Entry 5Z23 (X-ray diffraction, 2.73 A resolution); this record covers chains C and I of the 10 polymer chains in the assembly.

# Chain C
Name: Histone H2A type 1-B/E
Organism: Homo sapiens
UniProtKB: P04908 (H2A1B_HUMAN); residues 0-129 here correspond to UniProt positions 1-130 (UniProt number = residue number + 1)
Amino-acid sequence (167 residues; row label = number of the first residue in the row; numbers below 1 keep their minus sign (Gly-3 is residue -3)):
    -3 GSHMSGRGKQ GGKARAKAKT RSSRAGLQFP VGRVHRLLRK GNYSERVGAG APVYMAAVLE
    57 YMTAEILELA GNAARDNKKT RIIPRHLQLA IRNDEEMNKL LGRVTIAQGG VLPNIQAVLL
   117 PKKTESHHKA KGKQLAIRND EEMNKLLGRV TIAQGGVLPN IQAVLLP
Disordered / not traced: -3 to 11, 118-163
Construct notes: expression tag (-3 to -1, 130-163); engineered mutation Mse51 (Leu52 in P04908), Mse58 (Leu59 in P04908), Mse93 (Leu94 in P04908)
Modified / non-standard residues: Mse0, Mse51, Mse58, Mse93, Mse139 (selenomethionine)
UniProt features mapped onto this chain:
  - modified residue: Ser1 (N-acetylserine), Arg3 (Citrulline), Lys5 (N6-(2-hydroxyisobutyryl)lysine), Lys9 (N6-(2-hydroxyisobutyryl)lysine), Lys13 (N6-(beta-hydroxybutyryl)lysine), Lys36 (N6-(2-hydroxyisobutyryl)lysine), Lys74 (N6-(2-hydroxyisobutyryl)lysine), Lys75 (N6-(2-hydroxyisobutyryl)lysine), Lys95 (N6-(2-hydroxyisobutyryl)lysine), Gln104 (N5-methylglutamine), Lys118 (N6-(2-hydroxyisobutyryl)lysine), Lys119 (N6-crotonyllysine), Thr120 (Phosphothreonine), Lys125 (N6-crotonyllysine)
  - cross-link (Glycyl lysine isopeptide (Lys-Gly)): Lys13 (interchain with G-Cter in ubiquitin), Lys15 (interchain with G-Cter in ubiquitin), Lys119 (interchain with G-Cter in ubiquitin)

# Chain I
Molecule: 146-nt DNA strand
Organism: Homo sapiens
Sequence (146 nucleotides; row label = number of the first residue in the row):
     1 ATCAATATCC ACCTGCAGAT TCTACCAAAA GTGTATTTGG AAACTGCTCC ATCAAAAGGC
    61 ATGTTCAGCT GAATTCAGCT GAACATGCCT TTTGATGGAG CAGTTTCCAA ATACACTTTT
   121 GGTAGAATCT GCAGGTGGAT ATTGAT

# How chain C and chain I interact
Pairs across the interface (13):
  Ala14(C) - DA30(I)  phosphate contact
  Ala14(C) - DG31(I)  phosphate contact
  Lys15(C) - DG31(I)  phosphate contact
  Thr16(C) - DA30(I)  phosphate contact
  Arg17(C) - DA30(I)  salt bridge to the phosphate
  Arg20(C) - DG31(I)  salt bridge to the phosphate
  Gly28(C) - DA29(I)  sugar contact
  Gly28(C) - DA30(I)  phosphate contact
  Arg29(C) - DA29(I)  sugar contact
  Arg32(C) - DA28(I)  phosphate contact
  Arg32(C) - DA29(I)  salt bridge to the phosphate
  Arg42(C) - DT38(I)  sugar contact
  Arg77(C) - DA19(I)  sugar contact
Interface residues without a listed pair, chain C (11 interface residues in all): Ala12
Interface residues without a listed pair, chain I (8 interface residues in all): DT32, DT37

# Overview
Chain C and chain I form an interface of 11 and 8 residues respectively; the contacts include 3 salt bridges.
Polar pairs include Arg17(C)-DA30(I), Arg20(C)-DG31(I) and Arg32(C)-DA29(I).
Chain C is Histone H2A type 1-B/E and chain I is a 146-nt DNA strand, both from Homo sapiens; the structure,
Crystal structure of the nucleosome containing a chimeric histone H3/CENP-A CATD, was determined by X-ray
diffraction, deposited together with 5ZBX.
